4K1K - chains A and B; structure by X-ray diffraction, 1.60 A resolution.

# Chain A (and B)
Name: Neuraminidase
Source organism: Influenza A virus
Notes: chain B of this document is another copy of the same molecule, construct and numbering; everything in this record applies to it too
UniProtKB: Q194T1 (Q194T1_9INFA); numbering as in UniProt (aligned over 82-469)
Chain sequence (388 residues; numbered 82 to 469; the number before each row is that of its first residue):
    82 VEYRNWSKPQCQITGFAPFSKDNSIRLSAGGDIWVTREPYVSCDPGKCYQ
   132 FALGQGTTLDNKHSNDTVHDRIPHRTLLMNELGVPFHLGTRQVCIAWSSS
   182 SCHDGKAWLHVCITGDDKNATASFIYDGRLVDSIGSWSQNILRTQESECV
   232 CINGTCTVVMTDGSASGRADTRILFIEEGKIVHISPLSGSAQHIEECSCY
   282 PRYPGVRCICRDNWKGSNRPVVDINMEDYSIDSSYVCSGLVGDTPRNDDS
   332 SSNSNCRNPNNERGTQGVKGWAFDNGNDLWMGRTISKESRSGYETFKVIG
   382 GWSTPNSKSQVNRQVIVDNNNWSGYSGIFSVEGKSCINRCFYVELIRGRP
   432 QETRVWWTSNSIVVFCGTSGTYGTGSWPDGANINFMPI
Disulfide bonds: Cys92-Cys417, Cys124-Cys129, Cys175-Cys193, Cys183-Cys230, Cys232-Cys237, Cys278-Cys291, Cys280-Cys289, Cys318-Cys337, Cys421-Cys447
Glycans and other covalent adducts: N-acetylglucosamine (NAG) linked to Asn146; glycan linked to Asn200
Metal / ion sites: Ca2+: Asp293, Gly297, Asp324, Gly345, Gln347
Ligand contacts: Oseltamivir carboxylate (G39; (3R,4R,5S)-4-(acetylamino)-5-amino-3-(pentan-3-yloxy)cyclohex-1-ene-1-carboxylic acid): Arg118, Glu119, Arg152, Trp178, Ser179, Ile222, Arg224, Glu227, Ala246, Glu276, Glu277, Arg292, Asn294, Gly348, Arg371, Tyr406
What the authors report for this chain:
  - self-association interface (contacts with another copy of this molecule); pairs are residue here / residue on that copy: Arg107-Asp147 (hydrogen bond)
  - contacts within the chain: Asp147-His150 (water-mediated contact)
  - conformationally variable residues (loop rearrangement): Asp147 to Arg152

# How chain A and chain B interact
Pairs across the interface (93; chain A residue first):
  Asp113(A) - Gly111(B)
  Asp113(A) - Gly112(B)
  Trp115(A) - Leu108(B)  hydrophobic
  Gln136(A) - Arg107(B)  hydrogen bond (backbone-side chain)
  Gly137(A) - Asn104(B)
  Gly137(A) - Arg107(B)  hydrogen bond (backbone-side chain)
  Thr138(A) - Leu108(B)
  Thr139(A) - Leu108(B)
  Thr139(A) - Gly111(B)  hydrogen bond (side chain-backbone)
  Asp141(A) - Gly111(B)
  Asn142(A) - Arg107(B)  hydrogen bond (side chain-backbone)
  Asn142(A) - Ala110(B)
  Asn142(A) - Gly111(B)
  Lys143(A) - Phe466(B)
  His144(A) - Arg107(B)
  His144(A) - Ala110(B)
  His144(A) - Ala462(B)
  His144(A) - Asn463(B)  hydrogen bond (side chain-backbone)
  His144(A) - Phe466(B)
  Asp147(A) - Arg107(B)  salt bridge
  Pro154(A) - Lys102(B)
  Pro154(A) - Ser457(B)
  Pro154(A) - Trp458(B)
  His155(A) - Lys102(B)  hydrogen bond
  His155(A) - Asn104(B)  hydrogen bond (backbone-side chain)
  His155(A) - Arg107(B)
  His155(A) - Pro459(B)
  His155(A) - Asp460(B)
  His155(A) - Gly461(B)
  Thr157(A) - Lys102(B)
  Thr157(A) - Asn104(B)
  Leu169(A) - Leu108(B)  hydrophobic
  Leu169(A) - Gly112(B)
  Leu169(A) - Asp113(B)
  Leu169(A) - Pro166(B)
  Leu169(A) - His168(B)
  Gly170(A) - Val165(B)
  Gly170(A) - His168(B)
  Thr171(A) - Gly164(B)
  Thr171(A) - Pro166(B)
  Arg172(A) - Glu162(B)
  Arg172(A) - Leu163(B)
  Arg172(A) - Gly164(B)
  Arg172(A) - Val165(B)
  Gln173(A) - Lys102(B)
  Gln173(A) - Asp103(B)  hydrogen bond (side chain-backbone)
  Gln173(A) - Asn104(B)  hydrogen bond
  Gln173(A) - Leu163(B)
  Gln173(A) - Gly164(B)  hydrogen bond (backbone-backbone)
  Gln173(A) - Pro166(B)
  Val174(A) - Phe100(B)
  Cys175(A) - Phe100(B)
  Ile176(A) - Pro99(B)  hydrophobic
  Ile176(A) - Ser101(B)
  Ile176(A) - Lys102(B)
  Ile176(A) - Val444(B)  hydrophobic
  Ile176(A) - Trp458(B)
  Thr195(A) - Pro99(B)
  Thr195(A) - Trp458(B)  hydrogen bond
  Gly196(A) - Thr455(B)
  Gly196(A) - Trp458(B)
  Asp197(A) - Thr455(B)  hydrogen bond
  Asp197(A) - Gly456(B)
  Asn200(A) - Gly454(B)
  Asn200(A) - Thr455(B)  hydrogen bond (backbone-backbone)
  Ala201(A) - Gly454(B)
  Thr202(A) - Pro99(B)
  Thr202(A) - Tyr453(B)
  Thr202(A) - Gly454(B)  hydrogen bond (side chain-backbone)
  Ser204(A) - Ala98(B)
  Ser204(A) - Pro99(B)  hydrogen bond (side chain-backbone)
  Ile206(A) - Phe100(B)  hydrophobic
  Asp208(A) - Gly127(B)
  Gly209(A) - Phe100(B)
  Arg210(A) - Pro126(B)  hydrogen bond (side chain-backbone)
  Arg210(A) - Gly127(B)  hydrogen bond (side chain-backbone)
  Arg210(A) - Val412(B)
  Arg210(A) - Glu413(B)  hydrogen bond (side chain-backbone)
  Leu211(A) - Ala98(B)  hydrophobic
  Leu211(A) - Pro99(B)
  Leu211(A) - Phe100(B)
  Leu211(A) - Cys447(B)  hydrophobic
  Leu211(A) - Gly448(B)
  Asp213(A) - Gly451(B)
  Ser214(A) - Ala98(B)
  Ser214(A) - Thr449(B)  hydrogen bond
  Ser214(A) - Gly451(B)
  Ser214(A) - Thr452(B)  hydrogen bond (side chain-backbone)
  Ile215(A) - Thr452(B)  hydrogen bond (backbone-backbone)
  Gly216(A) - Thr452(B)  hydrogen bond (backbone-side chain)
  Gly216(A) - Tyr453(B)
  Glu259(A) - Lys415(B)  salt bridge
  Lys261(A) - Ser450(B)
Interface residues without a listed pair, chain A (42 interface residues in all): Asn146, Ile153
Interface residues without a listed pair, chain B (47 interface residues in all): Ile114, Cys129, Asn419, Met467

# In short
Chain A and chain B form an interface of 42 and 47 residues respectively, with 22 hydrogen bonds and 2 salt
bridges. Polar contacts include Asp147(A)-Arg107(B), Glu259(A)-Lys415(B) and Gln136(A)-Arg107(B). Chain A
binds Oseltamivir carboxylate. N-acetylglucosamine is covalently linked to Asn146(A) and Asn200(A). From the
paper: conformational variability at Asp147(A); a self-association interface involving Arg107(A) and
Asp147(A).
Both chains are Neuraminidase (Influenza A virus). Entry 4K1K (Induced opening of influenza virus
neuraminidase N2 150-loop suggests an important role in inhibitor binding) was determined by X-ray
diffraction, deposited together with 4K1H, 4K1I and 4K1J.
